PDB entry 3A3B | X-ray diffraction, 2.00 A resolution | chain B

== Chain B ==
Name: Lumazine protein
Organism: Photobacterium kishitanii
Reference sequence: C4TPG1 (C4TPG1_9GAMM); residues 8-184 here correspond to UniProt positions 1-177 (UniProt number = residue number - 7)
Sequence (190 residues; each row starts with the number of its first residue):
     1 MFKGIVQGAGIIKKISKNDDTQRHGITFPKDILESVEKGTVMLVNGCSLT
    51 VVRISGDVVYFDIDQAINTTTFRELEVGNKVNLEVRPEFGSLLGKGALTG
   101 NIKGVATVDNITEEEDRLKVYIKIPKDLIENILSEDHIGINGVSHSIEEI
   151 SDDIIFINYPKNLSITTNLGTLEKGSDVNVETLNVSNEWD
Unresolved in the structure: 88-94, 185-190
Ligand contacts: FMN (flavin mononucleotide): V41, C47, S48, L49, T50, D62, I63, D64, Q65, A66, T69, T70, G100, N101, I102
What the authors report for this chain:
  - binding site for flavin mononucleotide: T69, N101
  - conformationally variable residues (order/disorder transition): E88 to G94

== Overview ==
Ligands of chain B: flavin mononucleotide. The paper reports a binding site for flavin mononucleotide at T69
and N101; conformational variability at E88.
Chain B is Lumazine protein (Photobacterium kishitanii); the structure, Crystal structure of LumP complexed
with flavin mononucleotide, was determined by X-ray diffraction, deposited together with 3A35 and 3A3G.
